Entry 7WZR (electron microscopy, 4.70 A resolution (low resolution: residue-level contacts below are approximate; hydrogen-bond / salt-bridge calls are withheld)); this record covers chains C and F of the 4 polymer chains in the assembly.

Chain C (and F):
Protein: Serine/threonine-protein kinase MEC1
Organism: Saccharomyces cerevisiae S288C
Notes: EC 2.7.11.1; chain F of this document is another copy of the same molecule, construct and numbering; everything in this record applies to it too
Reference sequence: P38111 (ATR_YEAST); numbering as in UniProt (aligned over 1-2368)
Chain sequence (2368 residues; numbered 1 to 2368; the number before each row is that of its first residue):
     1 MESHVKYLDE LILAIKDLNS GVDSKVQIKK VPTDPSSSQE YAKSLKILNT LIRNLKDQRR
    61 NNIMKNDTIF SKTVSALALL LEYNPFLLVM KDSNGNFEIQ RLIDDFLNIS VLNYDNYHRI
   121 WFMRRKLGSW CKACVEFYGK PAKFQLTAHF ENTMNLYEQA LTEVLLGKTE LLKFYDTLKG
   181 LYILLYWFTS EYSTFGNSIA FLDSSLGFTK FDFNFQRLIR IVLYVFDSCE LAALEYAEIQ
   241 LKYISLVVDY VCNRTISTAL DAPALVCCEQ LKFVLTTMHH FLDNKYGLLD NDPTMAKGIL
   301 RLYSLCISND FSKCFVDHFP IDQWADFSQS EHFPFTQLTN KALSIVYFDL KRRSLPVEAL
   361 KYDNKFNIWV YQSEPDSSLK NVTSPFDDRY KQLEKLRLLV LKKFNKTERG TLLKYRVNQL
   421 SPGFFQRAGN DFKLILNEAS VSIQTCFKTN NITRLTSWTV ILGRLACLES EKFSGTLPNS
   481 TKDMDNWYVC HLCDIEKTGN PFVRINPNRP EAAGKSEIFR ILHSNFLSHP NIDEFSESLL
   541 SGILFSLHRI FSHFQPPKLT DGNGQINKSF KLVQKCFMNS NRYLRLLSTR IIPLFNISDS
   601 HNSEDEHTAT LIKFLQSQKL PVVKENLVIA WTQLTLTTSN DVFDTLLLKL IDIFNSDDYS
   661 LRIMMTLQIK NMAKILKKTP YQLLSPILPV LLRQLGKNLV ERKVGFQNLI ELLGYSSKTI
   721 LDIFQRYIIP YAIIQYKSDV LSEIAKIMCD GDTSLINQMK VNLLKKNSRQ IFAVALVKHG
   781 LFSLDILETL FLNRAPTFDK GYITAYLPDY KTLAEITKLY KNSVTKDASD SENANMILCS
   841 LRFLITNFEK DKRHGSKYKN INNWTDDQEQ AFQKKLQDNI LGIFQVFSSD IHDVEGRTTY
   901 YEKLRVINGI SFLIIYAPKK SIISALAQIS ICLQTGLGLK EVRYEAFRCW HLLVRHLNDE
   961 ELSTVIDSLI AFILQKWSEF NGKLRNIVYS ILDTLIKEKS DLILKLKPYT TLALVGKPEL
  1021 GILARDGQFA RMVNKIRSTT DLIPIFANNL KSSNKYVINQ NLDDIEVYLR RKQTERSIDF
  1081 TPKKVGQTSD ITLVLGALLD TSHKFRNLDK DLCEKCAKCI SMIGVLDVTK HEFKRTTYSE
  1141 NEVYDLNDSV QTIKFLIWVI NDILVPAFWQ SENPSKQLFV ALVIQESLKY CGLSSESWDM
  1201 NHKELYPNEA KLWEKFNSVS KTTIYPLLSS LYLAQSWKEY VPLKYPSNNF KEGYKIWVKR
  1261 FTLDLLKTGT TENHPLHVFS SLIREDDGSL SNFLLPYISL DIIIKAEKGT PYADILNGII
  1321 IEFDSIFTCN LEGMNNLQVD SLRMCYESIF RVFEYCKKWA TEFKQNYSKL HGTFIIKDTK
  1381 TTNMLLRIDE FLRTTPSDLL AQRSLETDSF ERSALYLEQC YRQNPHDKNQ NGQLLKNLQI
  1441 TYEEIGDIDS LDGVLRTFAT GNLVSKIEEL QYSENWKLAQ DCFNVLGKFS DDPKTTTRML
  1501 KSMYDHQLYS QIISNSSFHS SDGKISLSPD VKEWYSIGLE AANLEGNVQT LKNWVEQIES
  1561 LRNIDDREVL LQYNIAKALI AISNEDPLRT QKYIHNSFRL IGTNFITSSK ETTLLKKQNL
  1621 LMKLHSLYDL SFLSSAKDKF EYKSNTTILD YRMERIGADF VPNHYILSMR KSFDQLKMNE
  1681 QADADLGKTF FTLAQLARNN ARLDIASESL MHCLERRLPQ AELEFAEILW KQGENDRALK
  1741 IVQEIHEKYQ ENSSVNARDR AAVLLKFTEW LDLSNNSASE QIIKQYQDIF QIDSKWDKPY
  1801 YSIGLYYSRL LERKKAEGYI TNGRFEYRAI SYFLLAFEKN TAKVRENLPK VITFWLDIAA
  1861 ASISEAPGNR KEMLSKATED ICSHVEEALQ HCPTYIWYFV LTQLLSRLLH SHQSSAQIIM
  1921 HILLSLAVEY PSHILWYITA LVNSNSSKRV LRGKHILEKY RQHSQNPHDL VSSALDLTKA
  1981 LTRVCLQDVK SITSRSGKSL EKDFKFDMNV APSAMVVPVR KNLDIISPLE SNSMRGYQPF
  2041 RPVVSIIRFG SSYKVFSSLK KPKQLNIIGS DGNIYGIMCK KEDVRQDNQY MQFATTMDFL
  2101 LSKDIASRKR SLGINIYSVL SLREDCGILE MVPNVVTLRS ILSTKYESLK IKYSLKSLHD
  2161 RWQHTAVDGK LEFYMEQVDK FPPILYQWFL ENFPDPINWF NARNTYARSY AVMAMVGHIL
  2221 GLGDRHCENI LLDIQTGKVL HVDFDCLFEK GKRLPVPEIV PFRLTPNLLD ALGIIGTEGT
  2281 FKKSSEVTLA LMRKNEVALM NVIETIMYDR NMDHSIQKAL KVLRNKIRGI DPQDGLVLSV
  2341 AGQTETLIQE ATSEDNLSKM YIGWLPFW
Disordered / not traced: 1, 33-43, 230-236, 332-338, 374, 402-411, 423-431, 474-483, 559-564, 750-752, 796-801, 824-828, 1078-1089, 1251, 1285-1287, 1307-1310, 1490-1491, 1519-1530, 1776-1784, 1793-1797, 1815-1822, 1841-1847, 1858-1868, 1892, 1910-1915, 1952-1955, 1976-1980, 2002-2008, 2034-2038, 2256-2264, 2312-2316, 2368 (chain F: 1, 33-43, 128-132, 147-148, 230-235, 332-338, 374, 402-411, 423-431, 474-483, 559-564, 676-686, 700-706, 752, 796-801, 824-828, 1078-1089, 1251, 1285-1287, 1307-1310, 1490-1491, 1519-1530, 1775-1780, 1795, 1815-1822, 1841-1847, 1858-1868, 1892, 1910-1915, 1936-1937, 1952-1955, 1976-1983, 2002-2008, 2034-2038, 2255-2262, 2312-2315, 2368)
UniProt features mapped onto this chain:
  - region: Val2055 to Lys2061 (G-loop), Gly2221 to Asn2229 (Catalytic loop), His2241 to Thr2265 (Activation loop)

Chain C / chain F interface:
Contacting residue pairs - 8 pairs, chain C then chain F:
  Cys1482(C) - Ser1707(F)
  Ser1707(C) - Cys1482(F)
  Gly1733(C) - Gln2333(F)
  Gly1733(C) - Asp2334(F)
  Glu1734(C) - Gln2333(F)
  Gln2333(C) - Gly1733(F)
  Asp2334(C) - Gly1733(F)
  Gly2342(C) - Asp1736(F)
Also at the interface, not in a pair above, chain C (8 interface residues in all): Leu1478
Also at the interface, not in a pair above, chain F (8 interface residues in all): Leu1478, Glu1734

Summary:
Chain C and chain F each contribute 8 residues to their interface.
Chain C and chain F are both Serine/threonine-protein kinase MEC1 (Saccharomyces cerevisiae S288C); the
structure, Cryo-EM structure of Mec1-HU, was determined by electron microscopy (same publication as 7WZW).
